Entry 6MFG (X-ray diffraction, 2.00 A resolution); this record covers chains E and A of the 4 polymer chains in the assembly.

== Chain E ==
Molecule: MHC class II HLA-DQ-beta-1 - DQ2-glia-alpha1 chimeric protein
Source organism: Homo sapiens
UniProt: O19712 (O19712_HUMAN); residues 37-228 here correspond to UniProt positions 1-192 (UniProt number = residue number - 36)
Sequence (226 residues; each row starts with the number of its first residue; note: 11 numbers in that range are skipped by the numbering (no residue carries them; nothing is unmodelled there); numbering starts at 0):
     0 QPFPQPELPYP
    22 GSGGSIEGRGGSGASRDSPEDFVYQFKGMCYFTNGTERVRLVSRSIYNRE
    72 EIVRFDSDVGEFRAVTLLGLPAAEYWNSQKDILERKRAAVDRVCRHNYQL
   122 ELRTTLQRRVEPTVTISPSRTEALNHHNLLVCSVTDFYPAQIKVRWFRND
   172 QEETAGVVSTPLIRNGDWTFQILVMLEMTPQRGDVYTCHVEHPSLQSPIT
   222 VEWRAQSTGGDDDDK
Unresolved in the structure: 22-38, 141-148, 227-236
Disulfides: Cys51-Cys115, Cys153-Cys209
Differences from the reference sequence: linker (22-36); expression tag (229-236)
Reported in the primary citation:
  - binding site for MHC class II HLA-DQ-beta-1 - DQ2-glia-alpha1 chimeric protein (chain E): Lys107

== Chain A ==
Molecule: HLA class II histocompatibility antigen, DQ alpha 1 chain
Source organism: Homo sapiens
UniProt: P01909 (DQA1_HUMAN); the construct lacks a stretch of the UniProt sequence and is renumbered around it, so the offset changes along the chain: -1 to 9 = UniProt 24-34; 10-52 = UniProt 36-78; 54-181 = UniProt 79-206
Sequence (190 residues; row label = number of the first residue in the row; note: 1 number in that range is skipped by the numbering (no residue carries it; nothing is unmodelled there); numbers below 1 keep their minus sign (Glu-1 is residue -1)):
    -1 EDIVADHVASY
    9A G
    10 VNLYQSYGPSGQYTHEFDGDEQFYVDLGRKETVWCLPVLRQFR
    54 FDPQFALTNIAVLKHNLNSLIKRSNSTAATNEVPEVTVFSKSPVTLGQPN
   104 ILICLVDNIFPPVVNITWLSNGHSVTEGVSETSFLSKSDHSFFKISYLTL
   154 LPSAEESYDCKVEHWGLDKPLLKHWEPESGDDDDK
Unresolved in the structure: -1 to 0, 182-188
Disulfides: Cys107-Cys163
Covalent attachments: N-acetylglucosamine (NAG) linked to Asn118
Differences from the reference sequence: expression tag (182-188)
Curated features (UniProtKB/Swiss-Prot):
  - region: Glu179 to Glu181 (Connecting peptide)
  - glycosylation (N-linked (GlcNAc...) asparagine): Asn78, Asn118

== How chain E and chain A interact ==
Pairs across the interface - 27 pairs, chain E then chain A:
  Gln0(E) - Phe51(A)
  Gln0(E) - Arg52(A)
  Pro1(E) - Arg52(A)
  Pro1(E) - Phe54(A)
  Pro3(E) - Tyr9(A)
  Pro3(E) - Tyr22(A)
  Pro3(E) - His24(A)
  Pro3(E) - Phe54(A)  hydrophobic
  Pro3(E) - Phe58(A)  hydrophobic
  Gln4(E) - Tyr9(A)  hydrogen bond (backbone-backbone)
  Gln4(E) - Phe58(A)
  Gln4(E) - Asn62(A)  hydrogen bond (backbone-side chain)
  Pro5(E) - Phe58(A)
  Pro5(E) - Asn62(A)
  Glu6(E) - Asn62(A)  hydrogen bond (backbone-side chain)
  Glu6(E) - Val65(A)
  Glu6(E) - Leu66(A)
  Glu6(E) - Asn69(A)
  Leu7(E) - Val65(A)
  Leu7(E) - Asn69(A)  hydrogen bond (backbone-side chain)
  Pro8(E) - Val65(A)
  Pro8(E) - Asn69(A)
  Tyr9(E) - His68(A)
  Tyr9(E) - Asn69(A)  hydrogen bond (backbone-side chain)
  Tyr9(E) - Ser72(A)
  Tyr9(E) - Leu73(A)  hydrophobic
  Tyr9(E) - Arg76(A)  hydrogen bond
Interface residues without a listed pair, chain E (10 interface residues in all): Phe2
Interface residues without a listed pair, chain A (17 interface residues in all): Gly9A, Trp43

== In short ==
10 residues of chain E and 17 residues of chain A are in contact; the contacts include 6 hydrogen bonds. Among
the polar pairs are Gln4(E)-Asn62(A), Glu6(E)-Asn62(A) and Leu7(E)-Asn69(A). N-acetylglucosamine is covalently
linked to Asn118(A). The paper reports a binding site for MHC class II HLA-DQ-beta-1 - DQ2-glia-alpha1
chimeric protein (chain E) at Lys107(E).
Here chain E is MHC class II HLA-DQ-beta-1 - DQ2-glia-alpha1 chimeric protein and chain A is HLA class II
histocompatibility antigen, DQ alpha 1 chain, both from Homo sapiens. Entry 6MFG (HLA-DQ2-glia-alpha1) was
determined by X-ray diffraction (same publication as 6MFF).
